Entry 5PGW (X-ray diffraction, 2.37 A resolution); this record covers chains A and B.

[Chain A (and B)]
Protein: Corticosteroid 11-beta-dehydrogenase isozyme 1
Source organism: Homo sapiens
Notes: EC 1.1.1.146; chain B of this document is another copy of the same molecule, construct and numbering; everything in this record applies to it too
Reference sequence: P28845 (DHI1_HUMAN); residue numbers follow UniProt; this construct covers 24-292
Sequence (286 residues; numbered 7 to 292; the number before each row is that of its first residue):
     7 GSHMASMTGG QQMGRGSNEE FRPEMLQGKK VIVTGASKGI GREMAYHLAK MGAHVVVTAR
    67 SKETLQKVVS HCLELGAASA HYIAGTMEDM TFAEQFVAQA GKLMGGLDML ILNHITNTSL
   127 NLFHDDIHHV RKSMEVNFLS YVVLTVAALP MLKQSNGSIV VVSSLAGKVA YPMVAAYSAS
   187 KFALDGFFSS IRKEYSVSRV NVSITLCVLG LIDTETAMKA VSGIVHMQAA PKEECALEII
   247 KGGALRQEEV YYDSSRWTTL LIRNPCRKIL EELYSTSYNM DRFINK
Disordered / not traced: 7-25, 285-292 (chain B: 7-10, 287-292)
Sequence notes: expression tag (7-23); engineered mutation R262 (Leu in P28845), E278 (Phe in P28845)
Small-molecule neighbours:
  - 8KA (2-[(1R,3S,5R,7S)-2-[4-(4-fluorophenyl)phenyl]-6-hydroxyadamantan-2-yl]-1-(3-hydroxyazetidin-1-yl)ethan-1-one): I121, T124, L126, S170, L171, A172, Y177, P178, M179, V180, Y183, L215, G216, L217, T222, A223, A226, V227, V231
  - NADP (NAP; NADP nicotinamide-adenine-dinucleotide phosphate): G41, A42, S43, K44, G45, I46, G47, A65, R66, S67, G91, T92, M93, E94, N119, H120, I121, T122, N123, V142, Y147, V168, S169, S170, Y183, K187, L215, G216, L217, I218, T220, T222, A223
Curated features (UniProtKB/Swiss-Prot):
  - active site: Y183 (Proton acceptor)
  - binding site (NADP(+)): T92, M93, N119 to I121, Y183 to K187, I218 to T222
  - binding site (substrate): S170
  - glycosylation (N-linked (GlcNAc...) asparagine): N123, N162, N207

[How chain A and chain B interact]
Pairs across the interface - 119 pairs, chain A then chain B:
  M96(A) with R137(B)
  N127(A) with E200(B)
  L128(A) with E200(B); S204(B); Y284(B)
  F129(A) with V148(B), hydrophobic; V152(B), hydrophobic; F193(B), hydrophobic; I197(B), hydrophobic; E200(B), hydrogen bond (backbone-side chain)
  H130(A) with V152(B)
  D131(A) with V152(B)
  I133(A) with L145(B), hydrophobic; V148(B), hydrophobic; V149(B), hydrophobic
  V136(A) with F144(B), hydrophobic; L145(B), hydrophobic; F193(B), hydrophobic
  R137(A) with M96(B); E141(B), salt bridge; L145(B)
  M140(A) with M140(B), hydrophobic; F144(B), hydrophobic
  E141(A) with R137(B), salt bridge
  F144(A) with V136(B), hydrophobic; M140(B), hydrophobic; A185(B), hydrophobic
  L145(A) with I133(B), hydrophobic; V136(B), hydrophobic; R137(B)
  V148(A) with F129(B), hydrophobic; I133(B), hydrophobic
  V149(A) with I133(B), hydrophobic
  V152(A) with F129(B), hydrophobic; H130(B); D131(B)
  K174(A) with R273(B)
  V175(A) with R273(B); E277(B)
  A176(A) with S195(B); E277(B), hydrogen bond (backbone-side chain); Y280(B), hydrogen bond (backbone-side chain)
  Y177(A) with S196(B), hydrogen bond (backbone-side chain); Y280(B)
  P178(A) with S196(B); K199(B); E200(B); Y280(B); Y284(B), hydrophobic
  M179(A) with E200(B), hydrogen bond (backbone-side chain); Y284(B)
  V180(A) with S196(B); E200(B)
  A181(A) with F193(B); S196(B), hydrogen bond (backbone-side chain); I197(B), hydrophobic
  S184(A) with G192(B), hydrogen bond (side chain-backbone)
  A185(A) with F144(B), hydrophobic; A189(B); F193(B), hydrophobic
  F188(A) with F188(B); D191(B); G192(B); R273(B)
  A189(A) with A185(B)
  D191(A) with F188(B)
  G192(A) with S184(B), hydrogen bond (backbone-side chain); F188(B)
  F193(A) with F129(B), hydrophobic; A181(B); A185(B), hydrophobic
  S195(A) with A176(B)
  S196(A) with A176(B); Y177(B), hydrogen bond (side chain-backbone); P178(B); V180(B); A181(B), hydrogen bond (side chain-backbone)
  I197(A) with F129(B), hydrophobic; A181(B), hydrophobic
  K199(A) with A176(B)
  E200(A) with N127(B); L128(B); F129(B), hydrogen bond (side chain-backbone); P178(B); M179(B), hydrogen bond (side chain-backbone); V180(B)
  S204(A) with L128(B)
  G229(A) with N285(B)
  I230(A) with Y284(B); N285(B), hydrogen bond (backbone-backbone)
  V231(A) with S283(B)
  W263(A) with L279(B), hydrophobic
  T264(A) with L276(B)
  L267(A) with C272(B); I275(B), hydrophobic; L276(B), hydrophobic
  I268(A) with L276(B), hydrophobic
  N270(A) with N270(B)
  C272(A) with L267(B)
  R273(A) with K174(B); V175(B); F188(B)
  I275(A) with L267(B), hydrophobic
  L276(A) with T264(B); L267(B), hydrophobic; I268(B)
  E277(A) with V175(B); A176(B), hydrogen bond (side chain-backbone)
  L279(A) with W263(B), hydrophobic
  Y280(A) with L171(B); Y177(B); M233(B), hydrophobic; T264(B), hydrogen bond
  S283(A) with I230(B); V231(B); H232(B), hydrogen bond (backbone-backbone); M233(B)
  Y284(A) with P178(B); I230(B)
Other interface residues (no listed pair), chain A (55 interface residues in all): A182
Other interface residues (no listed pair), chain B (58 interface residues in all): A182

[In short]
55 residues of chain A and 58 residues of chain B are in contact; the contacts include 16 hydrogen bonds and 2
salt bridges. Polar contacts include R137(A)-E141(B), F129(A)-E200(B) and A176(A)-E277(B). Bound to chain A:
NADP and compound 8KA.
Both chains are Corticosteroid 11-beta-dehydrogenase isozyme 1 (Homo sapiens). Entry 5PGW (Crystal structure
of 11BETA-HSD1 double mutant (L262R, F278E) complexed with
2-[(1r,3s,5r,7s)-2-[4-(4-fluorophenyl)phenyl]-6-hydroxyadamantan-2-yl]-1-(3- hydroxyazetidin-1-yl)ethan-1-one)
was determined by X-ray diffraction (same publication as 5PGU, 5PGV, 5PGX, 5PGY and 5PGZ).
